PDB entry 6TBN | X-ray diffraction, 2.00 A resolution | chains A and B

== Chain A ==
Name: MIP18 family protein galla-2
Source organism: Drosophila melanogaster
Reference sequence: Q9VTC4 (GALL2_DROME); residues 2-156 here = UniProt positions 2-156
Amino-acid sequence (159 residues; numbered -2 to 156; the number before each row is that of its first residue; numbers below 1 keep their minus sign (Gly-2 is residue -2)):
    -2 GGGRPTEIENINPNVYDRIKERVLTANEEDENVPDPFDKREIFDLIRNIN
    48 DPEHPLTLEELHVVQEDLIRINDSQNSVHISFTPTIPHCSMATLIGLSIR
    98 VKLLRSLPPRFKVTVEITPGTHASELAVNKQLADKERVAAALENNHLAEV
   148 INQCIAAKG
Not modelled in the structure: -2, 18-31, 156
Modified residues: Cys86 (S-hydroxycysteine; CSO)
Differences from the reference sequence: expression tag (-2 to 1)
Ion coordination: Na+: Leu101, Arg102, Leu104 (shared with Ala133(B) of chain B)

== Chain B ==
Name: Probable cytosolic iron-sulfur protein assembly protein Ciao1
Source organism: Drosophila melanogaster
Reference sequence: Q7K1Y4 (CIAO1_DROME); numbering as in UniProt (aligned over 2-335)
Amino-acid sequence (338 residues; numbered -2 to 335; the number before each row is that of its first residue; numbers below 1 keep their minus sign (Gly-2 is residue -2)):
    -2 GGGRGRLILEHTLQGHKGRIWGVAWHPKGNVFASCGEDKAIRIWSLTGNT
    48 WSTKTILSDGHKRTIREIRWSPCGQYLASASFDATTAIWSKSSGEFECNA
    98 TLEGHENEVKSVSWSRSGGLLATCSRDKSVWIWEVAGDDEFECAAVLNPH
   148 TQDVKRVVWHPTKDILASASYDNTIKMFAEEPIDNDWDCTATLTSHTSTV
   198 WGIDFDADGERLVSCSDDTTIKIWRAYHPGNTAGVATPDQQTVWKCVCTV
   248 SGQHSRAIYDVSWCKLTGLIATACGDDGIRIFKESSDSKPDEPTFEQITA
   298 EEGAHDQDVNSVQWNPVVAGQLISCSDDGTIKIWKVTE
Not modelled in the structure: -2 to -1
Differences from the reference sequence: expression tag (-2 to 1)
Ion coordination: Na+: Ala133 (shared with Leu101(A), Arg102(A), Leu104(A) of chain A)

== Interface between chain A and chain B ==
Residue-residue contacts - 47 pairs, chain A then chain B:
  Gly-1(A) - Thr216(B)
  Gly-1(A) - Gly249(B)
  Gly-1(A) - Gln250(B)
  Gly-1(A) - His251(B)
  Gly-1(A) - Ser252(B)  hydrogen bond (backbone-backbone)
  Gly-1(A) - Glu299(B)
  Gly0(A) - Gly249(B)
  Gly0(A) - His251(B)
  Gly0(A) - Ser252(B)  hydrogen bond (backbone-side chain)
  Arg1(A) - Ser248(B)
  Arg1(A) - Gly249(B)  hydrogen bond (backbone-backbone)
  Ser74(A) - Arg253(B)  hydrogen bond
  Pro106(A) - Gln304(B)  hydrogen bond (backbone-side chain)
  Lys109(A) - Arg253(B)
  Lys109(A) - Gly272(B)  hydrogen bond (side chain-backbone)
  Lys109(A) - Asp274(B)  salt bridge
  Lys109(A) - Asp305(B)  salt bridge
  Lys127(A) - Tyr168(B)  hydrogen bond (side chain-backbone)
  Lys127(A) - Asn170(B)  hydrogen bond
  Lys127(A) - Ser195(B)
  Lys127(A) - Thr196(B)
  Gln128(A) - Tyr168(B)  hydrogen bond (backbone-side chain)
  Asp131(A) - Lys152(B)  salt bridge
  Asp131(A) - Tyr168(B)
  Asp131(A) - Trp198(B)
  Lys132(A) - Arg16(B)
  Lys132(A) - Trp18(B)
  Lys132(A) - Tyr256(B)
  Lys132(A) - Asp305(B)  salt bridge
  Lys132(A) - Asn307(B)  hydrogen bond
  Lys132(A) - Asp324(B)  salt bridge
  Glu133(A) - Arg63(B)  salt bridge
  Glu133(A) - Phe79(B)
  Glu133(A) - Lys107(B)  salt bridge
  Glu133(A) - Asp150(B)
  Glu133(A) - Lys152(B)  salt bridge
  Glu133(A) - Trp198(B)
  Arg134(A) - Asp150(B)
  Arg134(A) - Lys152(B)
  Arg134(A) - Tyr168(B)
  Ala136(A) - Arg16(B)
  Ala137(A) - Arg60(B)
  Ala137(A) - Phe79(B)  hydrophobic
  Ala137(A) - Glu105(B)
  Glu140(A) - Arg60(B)  salt bridge
  Glu140(A) - Thr61(B)  hydrogen bond
  Glu140(A) - Phe79(B)
Also at the interface, not in a pair above, chain A (17 interface residues in all): Thr111, Ala124
Also at the interface, not in a pair above, chain B (33 interface residues in all): Arg123, Asp273, Arg277

== Summary ==
The interface between chain A and chain B involves 17 residues on one side and 33 on the other, with 11
hydrogen bonds and 9 salt bridges. Among the polar pairs are Lys109(A)-Asp274(B), Lys109(A)-Asp305(B) and
Asp131(A)-Lys152(B). Leu101(A), Arg102(A), Leu104(A) and Ala133(B) form the Na+ site.
Here chain A is MIP18 family protein galla-2 and chain B is Probable cytosolic iron-sulfur protein assembly
protein Ciao1, both from Drosophila melanogaster. Entry 6TBN (Crystal structure of CIAO1-CIAO2B CIA core
complex) was determined by X-ray diffraction, deposited together with 6TBL and 6TC0.
